PDB entry 3KTL | X-ray diffraction, 1.75 A resolution | chains A and B

[Chain A (and B)]
Protein: Glutathione S-transferase A1
Organism: Homo sapiens
Notes: EC 2.5.1.18; chain B of this document is another copy of the same molecule, construct and numbering; everything in this record applies to it too
Reference sequence: P08263 (GSTA1_HUMAN); residue numbers follow UniProt; this construct covers 2-222
Amino-acid sequence (221 residues; numbered 2 to 222; the number before each row is that of its first residue):
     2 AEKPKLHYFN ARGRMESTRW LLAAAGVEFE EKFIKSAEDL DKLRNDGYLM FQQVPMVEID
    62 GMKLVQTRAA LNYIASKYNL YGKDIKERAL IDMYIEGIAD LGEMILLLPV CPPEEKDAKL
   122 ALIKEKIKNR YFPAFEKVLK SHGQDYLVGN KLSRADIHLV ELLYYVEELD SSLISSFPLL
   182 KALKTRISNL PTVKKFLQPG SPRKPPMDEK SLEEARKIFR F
Sequence notes: engineered mutation A71 (Ile in P08263)
Small-molecule neighbours: S-hexylglutathione (GTX): Y9, R15, R45, Q53, Q54, V55, P56, Q67, T68, L107, L108, P110, V111, M208, L213, F220, F222
Reported in the primary citation:
  - mutagenesis - I71A: decreased catalytic activity on CDNB
  - mutagenesis - I71A: decreased stability

[How chain A and chain B interact]
Residue-residue contacts (68):
  R45(A) with R131(B)
  M51(A) with M94(B), hydrophobic; Y95(B), hydrophobic; A135(B); V139(B), hydrophobic
  F52(A) with M94(B); Y95(B); G98(B); R131(B), hydrogen bond (backbone-side chain); Y132(B), hydrophobic; A135(B), hydrophobic; F136(B), hydrophobic
  Q53(A) with R131(B)
  Q54(A) with R131(B)
  D61(A) with K87(B), hydrogen bond (backbone-side chain)
  K64(A) with M94(B)
  L65(A) with A90(B), hydrophobic
  V66(A) with M94(B)
  Q67(A) with M94(B); E97(B); G98(B); D101(B), hydrogen bond
  R69(A) with R69(B); E97(B), salt bridge
  A70(A) with D93(B); M94(B)
  N73(A) with D93(B), hydrogen bond
  Y74(A) with I86(B), hydrophobic; K87(B); A90(B), hydrophobic
  S77(A) with R89(B), hydrogen bond
  Y82(A) with N73(B)
  I86(A) with Y74(B), hydrophobic; S77(B); K78(B)
  K87(A) with D61(B); M63(B); Y74(B)
  R89(A) with N73(B); Y82(B), hydrogen bond; R89(B)
  A90(A) with L65(B), hydrophobic; A70(B); Y74(B), hydrophobic
  D93(A) with A70(B); N73(B), hydrogen bond
  M94(A) with M51(B), hydrophobic; F52(B); K64(B); V66(B), hydrophobic; Q67(B); A70(B)
  Y95(A) with M51(B), hydrophobic
  E97(A) with Q67(B); R69(B), salt bridge
  G98(A) with F52(B); Q67(B)
  D101(A) with Q67(B), hydrogen bond
  R131(A) with R45(B); F52(B), hydrogen bond (side chain-backbone); Q53(B); Q54(B)
  Y132(A) with F52(B), hydrophobic
  A135(A) with M51(B); F52(B), hydrophobic
  F136(A) with M51(B), hydrophobic; F52(B), hydrophobic
  V139(A) with M51(B), hydrophobic
Also at the interface, not in a pair above, chain A (33 interface residues in all): M63, K78

[Overview]
The chain A/chain B interface involves 33 residues from each chain; the contacts include 9 hydrogen bonds and
2 salt bridges. Polar contacts include R69(A)-E97(B), F52(A)-R131(B) and D61(A)-K87(B). Chain A binds
S-hexylglutathione. The paper reports that I71A of chain A reduces catalytic activity on CDNB; I71A of chain A
reduces stability.
Chain A and chain B are both Glutathione S-transferase A1 (Homo sapiens); the structure, Crystal Structure of
an I71A human GSTA1-1 mutant in complex with S-hexylglutathione, was determined by X-ray diffraction together
with 2R6K from the same study.
